9MHG - chains A and D of the 5 polymer chains in the assembly; structure by electron microscopy, 3.20 A resolution.

== Chain A ==
Molecule: Phosphoinositide 3-kinase regulatory subunit 4
Source organism: Homo sapiens
Notes: EC 2.7.11.1
UniProt: Q99570 (PI3R4_HUMAN); residues 2-1358 here = UniProt positions 2-1358
Amino-acid sequence (1409 residues; each row starts with the number of its first residue):
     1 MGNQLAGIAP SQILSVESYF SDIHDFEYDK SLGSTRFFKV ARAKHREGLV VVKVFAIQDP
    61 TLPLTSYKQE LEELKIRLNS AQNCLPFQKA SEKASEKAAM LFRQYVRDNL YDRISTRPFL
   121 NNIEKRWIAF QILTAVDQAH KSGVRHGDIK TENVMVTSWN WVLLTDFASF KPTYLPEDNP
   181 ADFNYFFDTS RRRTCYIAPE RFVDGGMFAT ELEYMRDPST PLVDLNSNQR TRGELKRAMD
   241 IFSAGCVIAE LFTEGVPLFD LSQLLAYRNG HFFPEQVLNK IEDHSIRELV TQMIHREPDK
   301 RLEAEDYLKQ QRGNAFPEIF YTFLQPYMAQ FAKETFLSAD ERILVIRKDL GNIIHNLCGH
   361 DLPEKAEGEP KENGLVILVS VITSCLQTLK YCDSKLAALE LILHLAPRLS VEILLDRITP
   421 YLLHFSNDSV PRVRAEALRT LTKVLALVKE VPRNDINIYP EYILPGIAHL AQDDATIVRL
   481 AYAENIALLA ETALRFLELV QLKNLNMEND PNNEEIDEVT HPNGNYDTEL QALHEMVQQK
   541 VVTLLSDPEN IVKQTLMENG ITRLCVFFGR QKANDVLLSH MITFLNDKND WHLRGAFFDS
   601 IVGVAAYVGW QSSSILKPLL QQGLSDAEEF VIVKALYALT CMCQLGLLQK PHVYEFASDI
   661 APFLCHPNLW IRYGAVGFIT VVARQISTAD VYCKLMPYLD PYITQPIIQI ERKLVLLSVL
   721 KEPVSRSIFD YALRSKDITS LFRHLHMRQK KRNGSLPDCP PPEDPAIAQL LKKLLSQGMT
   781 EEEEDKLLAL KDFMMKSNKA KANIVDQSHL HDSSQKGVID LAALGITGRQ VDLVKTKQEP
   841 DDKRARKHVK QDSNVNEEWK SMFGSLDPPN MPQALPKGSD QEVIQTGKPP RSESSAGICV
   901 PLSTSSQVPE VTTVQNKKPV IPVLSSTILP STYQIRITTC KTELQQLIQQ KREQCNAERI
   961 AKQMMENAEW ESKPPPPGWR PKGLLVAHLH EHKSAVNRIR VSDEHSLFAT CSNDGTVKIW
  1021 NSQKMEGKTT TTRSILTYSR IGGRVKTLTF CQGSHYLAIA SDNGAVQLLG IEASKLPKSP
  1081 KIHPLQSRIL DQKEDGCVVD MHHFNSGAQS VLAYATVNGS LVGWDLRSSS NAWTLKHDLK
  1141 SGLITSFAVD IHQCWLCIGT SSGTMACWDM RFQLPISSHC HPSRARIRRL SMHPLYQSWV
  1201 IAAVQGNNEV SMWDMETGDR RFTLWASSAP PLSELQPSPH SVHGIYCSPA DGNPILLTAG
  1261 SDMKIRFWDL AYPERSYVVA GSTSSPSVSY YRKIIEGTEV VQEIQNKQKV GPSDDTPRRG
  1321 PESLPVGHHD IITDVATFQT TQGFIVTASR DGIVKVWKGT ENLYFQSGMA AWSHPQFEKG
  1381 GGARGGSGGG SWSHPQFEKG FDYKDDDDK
Not modelled in the structure: 1, 209-227, 360-372, 509-523, 835-937, 1027-1031, 1289-1295, 1309-1315, 1359-1409
Sequence notes: initiating methionine (1); expression tag (1359-1409)
Glycans and other covalent adducts: myristic acid (MYR) linked to G2
Metal / ion sites: Mg2+: K53, N153, D166 (together with GTP)
Ligand contacts: GTP: L32, G33, V40, V51, K53, R103, Q104, Y105, V106, R107, D108, N109, D148, K150, E152, N153, M155, D166, K171, F186, T189, S190
Swiss-Prot annotation at these positions:
  - active site: D148 (Proton acceptor)
  - binding site (ATP): L32 to V40, K53
  - modified residue: S808 (Phosphoserine), S813 (Phosphoserine), S853 (Phosphoserine), S865 (Phosphoserine), T1316 (Phosphothreonine)
  - lipidation: G2 (N-myristoyl glycine)

== Chain D ==
Molecule: Beclin-1
Source organism: Homo sapiens
UniProt: Q14457 (BECN1_HUMAN); numbering as in UniProt (aligned over 1-450)
Amino-acid sequence (450 residues; row label = number of the first residue in the row):
     1 MEGSKTSNNS TMQVSFVCQR CSQPLKLDTS FKILDRVTIQ ELTAPLLTTA QAKPGETQEE
    61 ETNSGEEPFI ETPRQDGVSR RFIPPARMMS TESANSFTLI GEASDGGTME NLSRRLKVTG
   121 DLFDIMSGQT DVDHPLCEEC TDTLLDQLDT QLNVTENECQ NYKRCLEILE QMNEDDSEQL
   181 QMELKELALE EERLIQELED VEKNRKIVAE NLEKVQAEAE RLDQEEAQYQ REYSEFKRQQ
   241 LELDDELKSV ENQMRYAQTQ LDKLKKTNVF NATFHIWHSG QFGTINNFRL GRLPSVPVEW
   301 NEINAAWGQT VLLLHALANK MGLKFQRYRL VPYGNHSYLE SLTDKSKELP LYCSGGLRFF
   361 WDNKFDHAMV AFLDCVQQFK EEVEKGETRF CLPYRMDVEK GKIEDTGGSG GSYSIKTQFN
   421 SEEQWTKALK FMLTNLKWGL AWVSSQFYNK
Not modelled in the structure: 1-137, 355-363, 408-409
Swiss-Prot annotation at these positions:
  - region: W425 to K450 (Required for membrane-association)
  - motif: T108 to S127 (BH3)
  - modified residue: M1 (N-acetylmethionine), S15 (Phosphoserine), S30 (Phosphoserine), S90 (Phosphoserine), S93 (Phosphoserine), S96 (Phosphoserine), T119 (Phosphothreonine)
  - cross-link (Glycyl lysine isopeptide (Lys-Gly)): K402 (interchain with G-Cter in ubiquitin), K437 (interchain with G-Cter in ubiquitin)

== Chain A / chain D interface ==
Residue-residue contacts (43):
  D690(A) with Y162(D), hydrogen bond
  Y692(A) with I168(D); L169(D), hydrophobic; M172(D), hydrogen bond
  C693(A) with N161(D), hydrogen bond (backbone-side chain); Y162(D), hydrophobic; C165(D), hydrophobic
  K694(A) with E158(D), salt bridge; N161(D)
  R1044(A) with E246(D), salt bridge
  K1046(A) with R238(D); E242(D), salt bridge
  D1062(A) with R238(D)
  C1097(A) with R238(D), hydrogen bond
  V1117(A) with S234(D); E235(D)
  N1118(A) with R231(D)
  L1139(A) with Q230(D); R231(D); S234(D)
  L1143(A) with S234(D); R238(D)
  S1161(A) with K237(D); L241(D)
  R1186(A) with L241(D); D245(D), salt bridge
  R1188(A) with D245(D), salt bridge
  M1263(A) with N252(D)
  P1317(A) with W277(D)
  R1318(A) with W277(D)
  P1321(A) with H275(D)
  P1325(A) with Y256(D)
  H1329(A) with N252(D); Y256(D)
  D1330(A) with S249(D), hydrogen bond; N252(D); Q253(D)
  I1331(A) with K248(D); N252(D)
  R1350(A) with D245(D); E246(D); S249(D)
  D1351(A) with Q253(D)
Interface residues without a listed pair, chain A (32 interface residues in all): K1093, K1140, T1145, P1239, H1243, S1261, G1320

== Overview ==
32 residues of chain A and 24 residues of chain D are in contact, with 5 hydrogen bonds and 5 salt bridges.
Polar pairs include K694(A)-E158(D), R1044(A)-E246(D) and K1046(A)-E242(D). Chain A binds GTP. Myristic acid
is covalently linked to G2(A).
Chain A is Phosphoinositide 3-kinase regulatory subunit 4 and chain D is Beclin-1, both from Homo sapiens; the
structure, Cryo EM reconstruction of PI3KC3-C1 in complex with Human RAB1A(Q70L), VPS34 kinase domain in the
inactive ..., was determined by electron microscopy together with 9MHF and 9MHH from the same study.
